PDB entry 7X5A | electron microscopy, 3.01 A resolution | chains J and F of the 12 polymer chains in the assembly

# Chain J
Molecule: 26-nt DNA strand
Sequence (26 nucleotides; row label = number of the first residue in the row):
    11 TATTATAATATTAAATATTATATTTA

# Chain F
Protein: Holliday junction ATP-dependent DNA helicase RuvA
From: Pseudomonas aeruginosa PAO1
Notes: EC 3.6.4.12
UniProtKB: Q51425 (RUVA_PSEAE); numbering as in UniProt (aligned over 1-137)
Chain sequence (137 residues; numbered 1 to 137; the number before each row is that of its first residue):
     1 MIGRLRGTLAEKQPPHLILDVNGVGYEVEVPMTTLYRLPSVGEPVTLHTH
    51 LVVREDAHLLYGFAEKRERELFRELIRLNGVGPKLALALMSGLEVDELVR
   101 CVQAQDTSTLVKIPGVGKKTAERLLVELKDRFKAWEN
Disordered / not traced: 136-137
What the authors report for this chain:
  - mutagenesis - E55A, D56A, E122K/V126A/D130K: decreased catalytic activity
  - binding site for the 26-nt DNA strand: Arg54
  - mutagenesis - R54A: abolished catalytic activity

# Interface between chain J and chain F
Residue-residue contacts (4; chain J residue first):
  DA18(J) - Gly117(F)  phosphate contact
  DA18(J) - Lys119(F)  phosphate contact
  DT19(J) - Lys119(F)  salt bridge to the phosphate
  DA24(J) - Asp56(F)  base contact
Also at the interface, not in a pair above, chain J (4 interface residues in all): DA17
Also at the interface, not in a pair above, chain F (6 interface residues in all): Pro114, Gly115, Val116

# Overview
The interface between chain J and chain F involves 4 residues on one side and 6 on the other, with 1 salt
bridge. The salt-bridged pair is DT19(J)-Lys119(F). The paper reports a binding site for the 26-nt DNA strand
at Arg54(F); E55A, D56A and E122K/V126A/D130K of chain F reduce catalytic activity.
Chain J is a 26-nt DNA strand and chain F is Holliday junction ATP-dependent DNA helicase RuvA (Pseudomonas
aeruginosa PAO1); the structure, CryoEM structure of RuvA-Holliday junction complex, was determined by
electron microscopy, deposited together with 7X7P, 7X7Q and 7X5B.
